7Y5W - chains A and I of the 10 polymer chains in the assembly; structure by electron microscopy, 3.50 A resolution.

Chain A:
Protein: Histone H3.1
Organism: Homo sapiens
Reference sequence: P68431 (H31_HUMAN); residues 0-135 here correspond to UniProt positions 1-136 (UniProt number = residue number + 1)
Chain sequence (136 residues; each row starts with the number of its first residue; numbering starts at 0):
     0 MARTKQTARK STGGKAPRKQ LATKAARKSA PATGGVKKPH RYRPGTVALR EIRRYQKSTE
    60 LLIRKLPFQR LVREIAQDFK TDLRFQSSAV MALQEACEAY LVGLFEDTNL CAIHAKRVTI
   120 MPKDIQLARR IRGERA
Unresolved in the structure: 0-58, 135
UniProt features mapped onto this chain:
  - modified residue: Arg2 (Asymmetric dimethylarginine), Thr3 (Phosphothreonine), Lys4 (Allysine), Gln5 (5-glutamyl dopamine), Thr6 (Phosphothreonine), Arg8 (Citrulline), Lys9 (N6,N6,N6-trimethyllysine), Ser10 (ADP-ribosylserine), Thr11 (Phosphothreonine), Lys14 (N6-(2-hydroxyisobutyryl)lysine), Arg17 (Asymmetric dimethylarginine), Lys18 (N6-(2-hydroxyisobutyryl)lysine), Lys23 (N6-(2-hydroxyisobutyryl)lysine), Arg26 (Citrulline), Lys27 (N6,N6,N6-trimethyllysine), Ser28 (ADP-ribosylserine), Lys36 (N6,N6,N6-trimethyllysine), Lys37 (N6-methyllysine), Tyr41 (Phosphotyrosine), Lys56 (N6,N6,N6-trimethyllysine) and 8 more in UniProt
  - lipidation: Lys18 (N6-decanoyllysine)

Chain I:
Molecule: Widom 601 DNA
Sequence (147 nucleotides; row label = number of the first residue in the row):
     1 CTGGAGAATC CCGGTGCCGA GGCCGCTCAA TTGGTCGTAG ACAGCTCTAG CACCGCTTAA
    61 ACGCACGTAC GCGCTGTCCC CCGCGTTTTA ACCGCCAAGG GGATTACTCC CTAGTCTCCA
   121 GGCACGTGTC ACATATATAC ATCCTGT
Unresolved in the structure: 1-32, 134-147

Interface between chain A and chain I:
Pairs across the interface (5; chain A residue first):
  Arg63(A) - DG122(I)  phosphate contact
  Leu65(A) - DG122(I)  phosphate contact
  Pro66(A) - DG122(I)  phosphate contact
  Lys115(A) - DG102(I)  sugar contact
  Lys115(A) - DA103(I)  salt bridge to the phosphate
Also at the interface, not in a pair above, chain I (4 interface residues in all): DG121

Summary:
Chain A and chain I each contribute 4 residues to their interface, with 1 salt bridge. The salt-bridged pair
is Lys115(A)-DA103(I).
Here chain A is Histone H3.1 (Homo sapiens) and chain I is Widom 601 DNA. Entry 7Y5W (Cryo-EM structure of the
left-handed Di-tetrasome) was determined by electron microscopy (same publication as 7Y5K, 7Y5L, 7Y5O, 7Y5U,
7Y5V, 7Y61 and 4 further entries).
